PDB entry 1WUI | X-ray diffraction, 1.04 A resolution | chains S and L

[Chain S]
Protein: Periplasmic [NiFe] hydrogenase small subunit
Source organism: Desulfovibrio vulgaris str. 'Miyazaki F'
Notes: EC 1.12.2.1
Reference sequence: P21853 (PHNS_DESVM); residues 1-267 here correspond to UniProt positions 51-317 (UniProt number = residue number + 50)
Sequence (267 residues; numbered 1 to 267; the number before each row is that of its first residue):
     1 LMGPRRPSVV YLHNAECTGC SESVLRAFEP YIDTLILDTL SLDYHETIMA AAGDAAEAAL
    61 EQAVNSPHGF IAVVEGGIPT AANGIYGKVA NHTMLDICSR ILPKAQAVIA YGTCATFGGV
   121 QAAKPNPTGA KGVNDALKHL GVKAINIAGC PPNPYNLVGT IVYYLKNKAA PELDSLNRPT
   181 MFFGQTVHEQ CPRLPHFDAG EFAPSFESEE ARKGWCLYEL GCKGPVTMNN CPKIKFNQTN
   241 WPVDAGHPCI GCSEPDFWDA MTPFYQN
Ion coordination: 4Fe-4S cluster Fe site 1: Cys-17, Cys-20, Cys-114, Cys-150; 4Fe-4S cluster Fe site 2: His-188, Cys-191, Cys-216, Cys-222; 3Fe-4S cluster Fe: Cys-231, Cys-249, Cys-252
Small-molecule neighbours:
  - 3Fe-4S cluster (F3S): Val-187, Thr-227, Asn-229, Cys-231, Phe-236, Trp-241, Pro-242, Cys-249, Ile-250, Gly-251, Cys-252, Ser-253
  - 4Fe-4S cluster (SF4), molecule 1: Glu-16, Cys-17, Thr-18, Gly-19, Cys-20, Glu-75, Gly-112, Thr-113, Cys-114, Val-120, Gly-149, Cys-150, Pro-151
  - 4Fe-4S cluster (SF4), molecule 2: Val-187, His-188, Cys-191, Arg-193, Leu-194, Phe-197, Cys-216, Leu-217, Tyr-218, Cys-222, Gly-224, Pro-225, Val-243

[Chain L]
Protein: Periplasmic [NiFe] hydrogenase large subunit
Source organism: Desulfovibrio vulgaris str. 'Miyazaki F'
Notes: EC 1.12.2.1
Reference sequence: P21852 (PHNL_DESVM); residue numbers follow UniProt; this construct covers 19-552
Sequence (534 residues; numbered 19 to 552; the number before each row is that of its first residue):
    19 SSYSGPIVVD PVTRIEGHLR IEVEVENGKV KNAYSSSTLF RGLEIILKGR DPRDAQHFTQ
    79 RTCGVCTYTH ALASTRCVDN AVGVHIPKNA TYIRNLVLGA QYLHDHIVHF YHLHALDFVD
   139 VTAALKADPA KAAKVASSIS PRKTTAADLK AVQDKLKTFV ETGQLGPFTN AYFLGGHPAY
   199 YLDPETNLIA TAHYLEALRL QVKAARAMAV FGAKNPHTQF TVVGGVTCYD ALTPQRIAEF
   259 EALWKETKAF VDEVYIPDLL VVAAAYKDWT QYGGTDNFIT FGEFPKDEYD LNSRFFKPGV
   319 VFKRDFKNIK PFDKMQIEEH VRHSWYEGAE ARHPWKGQTQ PKYTDLHGDD RYSWMKAPRY
   379 MGEPMETGPL AQVLIAYSQG HPKVKAVTDA VLAKLGVGPE ALFSTLGRTA ARGIETAVIA
   439 EYVGVMLQEY KDNIAKGDNV ICAPWEMPKQ AEGVGFVNAP RGGLSHWIRI EDGKIGNFQL
   499 VVPSTWTLGP RCDKNKLSPV EASLIGTPVA DAKRPVEILR TVHSFDPCIA CGVH
Modified positions: Cys-84 (s-hydroxycysteine; CSO); Cys-546 (s-hydroxycysteine; CSO)
Ion coordination: Mg2+: Glu-62, Leu-498, His-552; ni-fe active center a-form Ni: Cys-81, Cys-84, Cys-546, Cys-549
Small-molecule neighbours: ni-fe active center a-form (NFC): Glu-34, Cys-81, Val-83, Cys-84, Thr-87, His-88, Ala-477, Pro-478, Arg-479, Leu-482, Val-500, Pro-501, Ser-502, Cys-546, Cys-549
What the authors report for this chain:
  - ni-fe active center a-form coordination: Cys-81, Cys-84, Cys-546, Cys-549
  - post-translational modification sites: Cys-84, Cys-546
  - conformationally variable residues: Cys-546

[Chain S / chain L interface]
Contacting residue pairs - 179 pairs, chain S then chain L:
  Leu-1(S) / Gly-181(L)  hydrogen bond (backbone-backbone)
  Leu-1(S) / Gln-182(L)
  Leu-1(S) / Leu-183(L)  hydrogen bond (backbone-backbone)
  Leu-1(S) / Gly-184(L)  hydrogen bond (backbone-backbone)
  Leu-1(S) / Thr-187(L)
  Met-2(S) / Gln-182(L)
  Gly-3(S) / Gln-182(L)
  Pro-4(S) / Gln-182(L)  hydrogen bond (backbone-side chain)
  Arg-5(S) / Gln-182(L)
  Arg-6(S) / Phe-177(L)
  Arg-6(S) / Thr-180(L)  hydrogen bond
  Arg-6(S) / Gln-182(L)  hydrogen bond (backbone-side chain)
  His-13(S) / His-36(L)  hydrogen bond (backbone-side chain)
  Asn-14(S) / His-36(L)
  Asn-14(S) / Leu-57(L)
  Ala-15(S) / Leu-57(L)  hydrophobic
  Glu-16(S) / Glu-34(L)
  Glu-16(S) / His-36(L)
  Glu-16(S) / Arg-59(L)
  Glu-16(S) / Ala-548(L)
  Cys-17(S) / Glu-34(L)
  Cys-17(S) / Arg-59(L)
  Cys-17(S) / Arg-79(L)
  Cys-17(S) / Thr-80(L)
  Cys-17(S) / Cys-81(L)
  Cys-17(S) / Gly-82(L)  hydrogen bond (backbone-backbone)
  Cys-17(S) / His-235(L)
  Thr-18(S) / Glu-34(L)  hydrogen bond
  Thr-18(S) / Val-83(L)
  Gly-19(S) / Gly-82(L)
  Gly-19(S) / Pro-234(L)
  Glu-22(S) / Gly-82(L)
  Glu-22(S) / Val-83(L)
  Glu-22(S) / His-122(L)
  Glu-22(S) / Pro-234(L)
  Ser-23(S) / Pro-234(L)
  Leu-25(S) / Gln-219(L)  hydrogen bond (backbone-side chain)
  Leu-25(S) / Val-220(L)
  Arg-26(S) / His-122(L)  hydrogen bond
  Arg-26(S) / Gln-219(L)  hydrogen bond
  Arg-26(S) / Ala-223(L)
  Arg-26(S) / Asn-233(L)
  Phe-28(S) / Arg-224(L)
  Tyr-31(S) / Arg-217(L)
  Ile-32(S) / Leu-216(L)  hydrophobic
  Asp-33(S) / Leu-216(L)
  Asp-33(S) / Arg-217(L)  salt bridge
  Thr-34(S) / Arg-217(L)  hydrogen bond
  Ile-36(S) / Phe-177(L)
  Leu-37(S) / Phe-177(L)  hydrophobic
  Asp-38(S) / Lys-173(L)  salt bridge
  Ser-41(S) / Gln-182(L)
  Leu-42(S) / Gly-184(L)
  Leu-42(S) / Pro-185(L)
  Asp-43(S) / Gly-184(L)
  Tyr-44(S) / Pro-29(L)
  Glu-46(S) / Thr-31(L)
  Glu-46(S) / Arg-32(L)  hydrogen bond (backbone-backbone)
  Glu-46(S) / His-36(L)  salt bridge
  Thr-47(S) / Arg-32(L)
  Thr-47(S) / Leu-131(L)
  Ile-48(S) / Arg-32(L)
  Met-49(S) / Thr-31(L)
  Met-49(S) / Arg-32(L)  hydrogen bond (backbone-side chain)
  Met-49(S) / Pro-185(L)
  Ala-50(S) / Arg-32(L)  hydrogen bond (backbone-side chain)
  Ala-50(S) / Leu-134(L)  hydrophobic
  Ala-50(S) / Pro-185(L)  hydrogen bond (backbone-backbone)
  Ala-50(S) / Ala-189(L)  hydrophobic
  Ala-51(S) / Thr-31(L)  hydrogen bond (backbone-side chain)
  Ala-51(S) / Thr-187(L)
  Ala-51(S) / Asn-188(L)
  Ala-52(S) / Val-27(L)  hydrophobic
  Ala-52(S) / Pro-29(L)
  Ala-52(S) / Thr-31(L)
  Ala-52(S) / Tyr-190(L)  hydrogen bond (backbone-side chain)
  Gly-53(S) / Val-27(L)
  Gly-53(S) / Asp-28(L)
  Gly-53(S) / Pro-29(L)  hydrogen bond (backbone-backbone)
  Ala-55(S) / Asn-188(L)
  Glu-57(S) / Pro-29(L)
  Ala-58(S) / Asn-188(L)
  Ala-59(S) / Thr-187(L)
  Ala-59(S) / Asn-188(L)  hydrogen bond (backbone-side chain)
  Gln-62(S) / Thr-187(L)
  Ile-85(S) / Tyr-361(L)  hydrophobic
  Tyr-86(S) / Thr-56(L)
  Tyr-86(S) / Leu-57(L)
  Tyr-86(S) / Phe-58(L)  hydrogen bond (backbone-backbone)
  Tyr-86(S) / Pro-359(L)  hydrophobic
  Tyr-86(S) / Trp-372(L)  hydrophobic
  Gly-87(S) / Thr-56(L)
  Gly-87(S) / Leu-57(L)
  Lys-88(S) / Thr-56(L)  hydrogen bond (backbone-side chain)
  Lys-88(S) / Tyr-361(L)  hydrogen bond
  Val-89(S) / Asp-28(L)
  Val-89(S) / His-36(L)
  Ala-90(S) / Asp-28(L)  hydrogen bond (backbone-side chain)
  Asn-91(S) / Asp-28(L)
  Asn-91(S) / Leu-364(L)
  Met-94(S) / His-36(L)
  Met-94(S) / Leu-57(L)  hydrophobic
  Val-120(S) / Leu-61(L)  hydrophobic
  Val-120(S) / Ile-64(L)
  Gln-121(S) / Arg-59(L)
  Gln-121(S) / Ile-64(L)
  Ala-123(S) / Ile-64(L)
  Ala-123(S) / Arg-68(L)
  Lys-124(S) / Ile-64(L)
  Lys-124(S) / Arg-68(L)  hydrogen bond (backbone-side chain)
  Pro-125(S) / Ile-63(L)  hydrophobic
  Pro-125(S) / Ile-64(L)
  Pro-127(S) / Arg-59(L)
  Pro-127(S) / Ile-64(L)
  Thr-128(S) / Phe-58(L)
  Thr-128(S) / Arg-59(L)
  Cys-150(S) / Arg-79(L)  hydrogen bond (backbone-side chain)
  Cys-150(S) / Lys-232(L)
  Cys-150(S) / His-235(L)  hydrogen bond (backbone-side chain)
  Pro-151(S) / Pro-234(L)
  Pro-151(S) / His-235(L)
  Phe-206(S) / Val-240(L)  hydrophobic
  Phe-206(S) / Thr-245(L)
  Phe-206(S) / Tyr-247(L)  hydrogen bond (backbone-side chain)
  Phe-206(S) / Cys-460(L)  hydrophobic
  Glu-207(S) / Tyr-247(L)
  Glu-207(S) / Cys-460(L)
  Glu-207(S) / Pro-462(L)
  Ser-208(S) / Tyr-247(L)
  Ala-211(S) / Tyr-247(L)
  Arg-212(S) / Tyr-247(L)
  Arg-212(S) / Leu-250(L)
  Arg-212(S) / Asn-457(L)  hydrogen bond (side chain-backbone)
  Phe-236(S) / Lys-232(L)
  Asn-237(S) / Arg-224(L)  hydrogen bond (backbone-side chain)
  Asn-237(S) / Ala-227(L)
  Asn-237(S) / Lys-232(L)
  Asn-237(S) / Asn-233(L)  hydrogen bond (side chain-backbone)
  Gln-238(S) / Arg-224(L)
  Thr-239(S) / Arg-224(L)
  Thr-239(S) / Ala-227(L)
  Thr-239(S) / Arg-254(L)  hydrogen bond
  Thr-239(S) / Glu-257(L)  hydrogen bond
  Asn-240(S) / Ala-227(L)  hydrogen bond (side chain-backbone)
  Asn-240(S) / Val-228(L)  hydrogen bond (side chain-backbone)
  Asn-240(S) / Ala-231(L)
  Asn-240(S) / Arg-254(L)
  Trp-241(S) / Ala-231(L)  hydrogen bond (backbone-backbone)
  Pro-242(S) / Ala-231(L)  hydrophobic
  Pro-242(S) / Lys-232(L)
  Pro-242(S) / Gln-237(L)
  Ala-245(S) / Ala-231(L)  hydrophobic
  Ala-245(S) / Thr-245(L)  hydrogen bond (backbone-side chain)
  Ala-245(S) / Cys-246(L)  hydrogen bond (backbone-backbone)
  Gly-246(S) / Thr-245(L)
  His-247(S) / His-75(L)
  His-247(S) / Gln-237(L)
  His-247(S) / Thr-239(L)
  His-247(S) / Val-240(L)
  His-247(S) / Thr-245(L)
  Pro-248(S) / Gln-237(L)  hydrogen bond (backbone-side chain)
  Cys-249(S) / Gln-237(L)
  Ile-250(S) / Gln-237(L)
  Trp-258(S) / Arg-68(L)  hydrogen bond (backbone-side chain)
  Trp-258(S) / His-75(L)
  Trp-258(S) / Phe-76(L)  hydrophobic
  Trp-258(S) / Arg-79(L)
  Asp-259(S) / Arg-68(L)  salt bridge
  Thr-262(S) / Asp-72(L)
  Pro-263(S) / Asp-69(L)
  Pro-263(S) / Asp-72(L)
  Phe-264(S) / Asp-72(L)  hydrogen bond (backbone-side chain)
  Phe-264(S) / His-75(L)
  Phe-264(S) / Phe-76(L)  hydrophobic
  Tyr-265(S) / Arg-71(L)
  Tyr-265(S) / Gln-74(L)  hydrogen bond
  Tyr-265(S) / His-75(L)
  Tyr-265(S) / Thr-239(L)
  Tyr-265(S) / Val-240(L)
Interface residues without a listed pair, chain S (88 interface residues in all): Ala-27, Ala-56, Pro-79, Asp-244, Gln-266
Interface residues without a listed pair, chain L (84 interface residues in all): Ile-33, Gly-35, Arg-38, Gly-60, His-130, Phe-186, Phe-191, Leu-213, Phe-229, Asp-248, Asp-363, Val-458, Leu-537

[In short]
88 residues of chain S and 84 residues of chain L are in contact; the contacts include 43 hydrogen bonds and 4
salt bridges. Polar contacts include Asp-33(S)/Arg-217(L), Asp-38(S)/Lys-173(L) and Glu-46(S)/His-36(L). The
paper reports ni-fe active center a-form coordination by Cys-81(L), Cys-84(L) and Cys-546(L) among others;
modification sites Cys-84(L) and Cys-546(L).
Chain S is Periplasmic [NiFe] hydrogenase small subunit and chain L is Periplasmic [NiFe] hydrogenase large
subunit, both from Desulfovibrio vulgaris str. 'Miyazaki F'; the structure, Ultra-High resolution Structure Of
The Ni-A State Of [Nife]Hydrogenase From Desulufovibrio Vulgaris Miyazaki F, was determined by X-ray
diffraction (same publication as 1WUJ, 1WUK and 1WUL).
